PDB entry 7KAM | electron microscopy, 3.80 A resolution | chains B and E of the 7 polymer chains in the assembly

[Chain B]
Protein: Protein transport channel Sec61 complex, beta subunit (Sbh1)
Organism: Thermomyces lanuginosus
Chain sequence (125 residues; row label = number of the first residue in the row):
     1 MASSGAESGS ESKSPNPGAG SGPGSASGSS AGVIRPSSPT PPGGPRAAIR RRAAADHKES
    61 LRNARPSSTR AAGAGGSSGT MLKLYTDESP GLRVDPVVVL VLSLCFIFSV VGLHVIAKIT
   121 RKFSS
Disordered / not traced: 1-91, 124-125

[Chain E]
Protein: Protein transport protein Sec66/Sec71
Organism: Thermomyces lanuginosus
Chain sequence (243 residues; numbered 1 to 243; the number before each row is that of its first residue):
     1 MDWLTLVVPF AYLGVLIGCL ATFSSLYRRR KAAKAASLEP WFPPHLQRDI YHSLLHLDQQ
    61 QQNEKKTRVP ETVLKAALLR RAAEDIKRVM AIREQKQALA LLLQRGSVGD ELWQRFLRAE
   121 KEMEDEVRDV VAEANSYAPN WGQVIFQSAR EMDANATYRA RMEEYQATVA EERAWWDKKR
   181 ASIQEGFMKE LDAEKERPAT AASTATNTTS TTSDDDAVLV EAEKEGTSSP APGKKKKKGK
   241 KGS
Disordered / not traced: 1-2, 62-67, 181-243

[How chain B and chain E interact]
Residue-residue contacts (6):
  Asp95(B) - Tyr27(E)
  Val98(B) - Tyr27(E)  hydrophobic
  Val101(B) - Phe23(E)  hydrophobic
  Phe106(B) - Tyr12(E)
  Ser109(B) - Tyr12(E)
  Leu113(B) - Tyr12(E)  hydrophobic
Also at the interface, not in a pair above, chain B (9 interface residues in all): Val97, Leu102, Val110
Also at the interface, not in a pair above, chain E (5 interface residues in all): Leu16, Leu20

[Summary]
9 residues of chain B and 5 residues of chain E are in contact.
Chain B is Protein transport channel Sec61 complex, beta subunit (Sbh1) and chain E is Protein transport
protein Sec66/Sec71, both from Thermomyces lanuginosus; the structure, Cryo-EM structure of the Sec complex
from T. lanuginosus, wild-type, class with Sec62, plug-closed conformation, was determined by electron
microscopy together with 7KAH, 7KAI, 7KAJ, 7KAK, 7KAL, 7KAN and 8 further entries from the same study.
